6BJ3 - chains A and B of the 5 polymer chains in the assembly; structure by X-ray diffraction, 1.90 A resolution.

# Chain A
Protein: HLA class I histocompatibility antigen, B-35 alpha chain
Source organism: Homo sapiens
UniProtKB: P30685 (1B35_HUMAN); residues 1-276 here correspond to UniProt positions 25-300 (UniProt number = residue number + 24)
Sequence (276 residues; numbered 1 to 276; the number before each row is that of its first residue):
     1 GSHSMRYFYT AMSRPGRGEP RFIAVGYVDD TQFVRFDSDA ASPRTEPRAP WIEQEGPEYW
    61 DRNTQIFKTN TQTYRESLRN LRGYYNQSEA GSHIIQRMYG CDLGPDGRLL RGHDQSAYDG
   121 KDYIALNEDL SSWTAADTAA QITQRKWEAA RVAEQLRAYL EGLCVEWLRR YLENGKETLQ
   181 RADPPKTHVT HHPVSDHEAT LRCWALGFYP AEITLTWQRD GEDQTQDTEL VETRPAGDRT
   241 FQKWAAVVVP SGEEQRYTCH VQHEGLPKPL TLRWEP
Unresolved in the structure: 1
Disulfides: C101-C164, C203-C259
From the paper describing this entry:
  - mutagenesis - S116F: increased expression

# Chain B
Protein: Beta-2-microglobulin
Source organism: Homo sapiens
UniProtKB: P61769 (B2MG_HUMAN); residues 1-99 here correspond to UniProt positions 21-119 (UniProt number = residue number + 20)
Sequence (99 residues; row label = number of the first residue in the row):
     1 IQRTPKIQVY SRHPAENGKS NFLNCYVSGF HPSDIEVDLL KNGERIEKVE HSDLSFSKDW
    61 SFYLLYYTEF TPTEKDEYAC RVNHVTLSQP KIVKWDRDM
Disulfides: C25-C80
Curated features (UniProtKB/Swiss-Prot):
  - modified residue: Q2 (Pyrrolidone carboxylic acid)
  - glycosylation: I1 (N-linked (Glc) (glycation) isoleucine), K19 (N-linked (Glc) (glycation) lysine), K41 (N-linked (Glc) (glycation) lysine), K48 (N-linked (Glc) (glycation) lysine), K58 (N-linked (Glc) (glycation) lysine), K91 (N-linked (Glc) (glycation) lysine), K94 (N-linked (Glc) (glycation) lysine)

# Chain A / chain B interface
Residue-residue contacts (54):
  F8(A) - S55(B)
  F8(A) - F56(B)  hydrophobic
  Y9(A) - F56(B)
  T10(A) - F56(B)
  M12(A) - S33(B)
  V25(A) - S55(B)
  Y27(A) - S55(B)  hydrogen bond
  Y27(A) - Y63(B)
  Q32(A) - D53(B)  hydrogen bond
  R35(A) - D53(B)  salt bridge
  R35(A) - L54(B)
  R48(A) - D53(B)  salt bridge
  I94(A) - S33(B)
  Q96(A) - H31(B)  hydrogen bond
  Q96(A) - F56(B)
  Q96(A) - W60(B)  hydrogen bond (side chain-backbone)
  Q96(A) - F62(B)
  R97(A) - F56(B)
  M98(A) - F56(B)  hydrophobic
  M98(A) - K58(B)
  M98(A) - W60(B)  hydrophobic
  Q115(A) - W60(B)
  S116(A) - W60(B)
  A117(A) - W60(B)
  D119(A) - I1(B)
  D119(A) - H31(B)
  G120(A) - R3(B)
  G120(A) - H31(B)
  G120(A) - W60(B)
  D122(A) - W60(B)  hydrogen bond
  H192(A) - D98(B)  salt bridge
  R202(A) - D98(B)  hydrogen bond (side chain-backbone)
  R202(A) - M99(B)
  W204(A) - D98(B)
  W204(A) - M99(B)
  E232(A) - K6(B)  salt bridge
  E232(A) - Q8(B)  hydrogen bond (backbone-side chain)
  E232(A) - Y26(B)  hydrogen bond
  E232(A) - S28(B)  hydrogen bond
  R234(A) - Q8(B)  hydrogen bond
  R234(A) - Y10(B)
  R234(A) - M99(B)  hydrogen bond (side chain-backbone)
  P235(A) - Y10(B)  hydrogen bond (backbone-side chain)
  P235(A) - Y26(B)
  P235(A) - L65(B)  hydrophobic
  A236(A) - R12(B)  hydrogen bond (backbone-side chain)
  A236(A) - N24(B)  hydrogen bond (backbone-side chain)
  G237(A) - R12(B)  hydrogen bond (backbone-side chain)
  G237(A) - L65(B)
  D238(A) - R12(B)
  Q242(A) - Y10(B)
  Q242(A) - S11(B)  hydrogen bond (side chain-backbone)
  Q242(A) - R12(B)  hydrogen bond (side chain-backbone)
  W244(A) - M99(B)  hydrogen bond (side chain-backbone)
Other interface residues (no listed pair), chain A (36 interface residues in all): R17, I23, K121, L206, V231, T233
Other interface residues (no listed pair), chain B (28 interface residues in all): H13, P14, P32, D34, S57

# Summary
36 residues of chain A face 28 of chain B across their interface, with 18 hydrogen bonds and 4 salt bridges.
Among the polar pairs are R35(A)-D53(B), R48(A)-D53(B) and H192(A)-D98(B). The paper reports that S116F of
chain A increases expression.
Chain A is HLA class I histocompatibility antigen, B-35 alpha chain and chain B is Beta-2-microglobulin, both
from Homo sapiens; the structure, TCR55 in complex with HIV(Pol448-456)/HLA-B35, was determined by X-ray
diffraction, deposited together with 6BJ2 and 6BJ8.
